8GO5 - chains D and A of the 4 polymer chains in the assembly; structure by X-ray diffraction, 2.81 A resolution.

# Chain D (and A)
Molecule: Fungal immunomodulatory proteins
Source organism: Fusarium haematococcum
Notes: chain A of this document is another copy of the same molecule, construct and numbering; everything in this record applies to it too
UniProtKB: C7ZE17 (C7ZE17_FUSV7); residue numbers follow UniProt; this construct covers 1-114
Amino-acid sequence (125 residues; each row starts with the number of its first residue; numbers below 1 keep their minus sign (Gly-4 is residue -4)):
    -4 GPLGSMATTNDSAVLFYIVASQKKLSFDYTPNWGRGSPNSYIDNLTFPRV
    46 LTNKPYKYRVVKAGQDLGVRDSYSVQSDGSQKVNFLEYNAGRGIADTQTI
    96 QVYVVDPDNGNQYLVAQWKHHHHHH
Disordered / not traced: -4 to 3, 115-120 (chain A: -4 to 4, 115-120)
Construct notes: expression tag (-4 to 0, 115-120)
What the authors report for this chain:
  - post-translational modification sites: Asn5, Asn39
  - mutagenesis - N5A (1.3 min), N5A/N39A (0.5 min), N39A (1.9 min): decreased stability in response to pepsin

# Interface between chain D and chain A
Contacting residue pairs (23; chain D residue first):
  Asn5(D) with Tyr12(A)
  Asp6(D) with Tyr12(A)
  Ala8(D) with Ala8(A)
  Val9(D) with Tyr12(A), hydrophobic
  Tyr12(D) with Asn5(A); Asp6(A); Val9(A), hydrophobic
  Arg54(D) with Gln107(A)
  Tyr98(D) with Asn104(A), hydrogen bond (side chain-backbone); Gly105(A); Asn106(A)
  Asn104(D) with Tyr98(A), hydrogen bond (backbone-side chain)
  Gly105(D) with Tyr98(A)
  Asn106(D) with Tyr98(A); Gln107(A); Tyr108(A); Leu109(A), hydrogen bond (side chain-backbone)
  Gln107(D) with Asn106(A); Gln107(A), hydrogen bond (backbone-backbone)
  Tyr108(D) with Asn106(A); Tyr108(A), hydrophobic
  Leu109(D) with Asn104(A); Asn106(A), hydrogen bond (backbone-side chain)

# In short
13 residues of chain D face 12 of chain A across their interface; the contacts include 5 hydrogen bonds. Polar
contacts include Tyr98(D)-Asn104(A), Asn106(D)-Leu109(A) and Gln107(D)-Gln107(A). The paper reports that N5A,
N5A/N39A and N39A of chain D reduce stability in response to pepsin; modification sites Asn5(D) and Asn39(D).
Chain D and chain A are both Fungal immunomodulatory proteins (Fusarium haematococcum); the structure, Fungal
immunomodulatory protein FIP-nha WT, was determined by X-ray diffraction, deposited together with 8GO6 and
8GO7.
